Entry 9CMJ (X-ray diffraction, 2.10 A resolution); this record covers chain A.

Chain A:
Name: 3C-like proteinase nsp5
From: Severe acute respiratory syndrome coronavirus 2
Notes: EC 3.4.22.69
Reference sequence: P0DTD1 (R1AB_SARS2); residues 1-306 here correspond to UniProt positions 3264-3569 (UniProt number = residue number + 3263)
Amino-acid sequence (306 residues; row label = number of the first residue in the row):
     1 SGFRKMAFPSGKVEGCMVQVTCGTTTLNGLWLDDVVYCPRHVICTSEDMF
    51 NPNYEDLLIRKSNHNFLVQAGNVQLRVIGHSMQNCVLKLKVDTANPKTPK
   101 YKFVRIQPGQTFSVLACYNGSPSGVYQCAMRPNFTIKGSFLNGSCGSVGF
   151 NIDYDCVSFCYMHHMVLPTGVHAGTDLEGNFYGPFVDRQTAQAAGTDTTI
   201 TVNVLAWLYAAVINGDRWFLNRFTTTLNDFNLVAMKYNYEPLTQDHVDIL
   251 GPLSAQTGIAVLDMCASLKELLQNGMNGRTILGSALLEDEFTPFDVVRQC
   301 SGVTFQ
Sequence notes: engineered mutation F50 (Leu3313 in P0DTD1), V166 (Glu3429 in P0DTD1)
UniProt features mapped onto this chain:
  - active site: H41 (For 3CL-PRO activity), C145 (Nucleophile)
  - site: Q306 (Cleavage)
  - cross-link (Glycyl lysine isopeptide (Lys-Gly)): K5 (interchain with G-Cter in ubiquitin), K90 (interchain with G-Cter in ubiquitin)

Overview:
Curated annotation (UniProt) lists active-site residues H41 and C145.
Chain A is 3C-like proteinase nsp5 (Severe acute respiratory syndrome coronavirus 2); the structure,
Room-temperature X-ray structure of SARS-CoV-2 main protease drug resistant mutant (L50F, E166V), was
determined by X-ray diffraction (same publication as 9CMN, 9CMS and 9CMU).
